Entry 5EGM (X-ray diffraction, 1.84 A resolution); this record covers chains A and B.

# Chain A
Name: Coagulation factor IX
Source organism: Homo sapiens
Notes: EC 3.4.21.22
UniProt: P00740 (FA9_HUMAN); the construct lacks a stretch of the UniProt sequence and is renumbered around it, so the offset changes along the chain: 16-36 = UniProt 227-247; 38-60 = UniProt 248-270; 61-95 = UniProt 272-306; 96-129 = UniProt 309-342; 6 more segments
Chain sequence (235 residues; numbered 16 to 245 plus 8 insertion-coded residues; 3 numbers in that range are skipped by the numbering (no residue carries them; nothing is unmodelled there); the number before each row is that of its first residue; a row labelled like 95A-95B holds insertion residues (95A, then the next letters in order)):
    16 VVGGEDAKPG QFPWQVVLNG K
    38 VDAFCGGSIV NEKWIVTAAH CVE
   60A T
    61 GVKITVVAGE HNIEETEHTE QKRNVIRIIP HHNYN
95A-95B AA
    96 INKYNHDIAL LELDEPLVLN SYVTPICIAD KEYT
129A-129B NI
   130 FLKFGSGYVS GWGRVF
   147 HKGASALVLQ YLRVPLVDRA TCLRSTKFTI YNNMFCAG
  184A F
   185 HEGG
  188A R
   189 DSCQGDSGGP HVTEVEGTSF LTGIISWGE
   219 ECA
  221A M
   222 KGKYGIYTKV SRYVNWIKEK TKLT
Sequence notes: engineered mutation Ala150 (Arg364 in P00740)
Swiss-Prot annotation at these positions:
  - active site (Charge relay system): His57, Asp102, Ser195
  - binding site (Ca(2+)): Glu70, Asn72, Glu75, Glu77, Glu80
Cystine bridges: Cys42-Cys58, Cys168-Cys182, Cys191-Cys220
Ion coordination: Na+: Glu70, Asn72, Glu75, Glu77, Glu80
Ligand contacts:
  - 5NY (2-chloranyl-N-[(7S)-2-methyl-7-phenyl-10-(1H-1,2,3,4-tetrazol-5-yl)-8,9-dihydro-6H-pyrido[1,2-a]indol-7-yl]-4-(1,2,4-triazol-4-yl)benzamide): His57, Asn97, Lys98, Tyr99, His147, Phe174, Ser190, Cys191, Gln192, Ser195, Ile213, Ser214, Trp215, Gly216, Glu217, Glu219, Cys220
  - N-cyclohexyltaurine (NHE; 2-[N-cyclohexylamino]ethane sulfonic acid): Asp21, Val144, Phe145, Ala152, Leu153, Val154, Gln156

# Chain B
Name: Coagulation factor IX
Source organism: Homo sapiens
Notes: EC 3.4.21.22
UniProt: P00740 (FA9_HUMAN); residues 85-145 here correspond to UniProt positions 131-191 (UniProt number = residue number + 46)
Chain sequence (62 residues; each row starts with the number of its first residue):
    84 MDVTCNIKNG RCEQFCKNSA DNKVVCSCTE GYRLAENQKS CEPAVPFPCG RVSVSQTSKL
   144 TR
Unresolved in the structure: 84-85, 140-145
Sequence notes: initiating methionine (84)
Swiss-Prot annotation at these positions:
  - site: Arg145 (Cleavage)
Cystine bridges: Cys88-Cys99, Cys95-Cys109, Cys111-Cys124

# Interface between chain A and chain B
Cross-chain cystine bridges: Cys122(A)-Cys132(B)
Residue-residue contacts (38):
  Lys23(A) - Gln139(B)  hydrogen bond (side chain-backbone)
  Pro24(A) - Val137(B)
  Pro24(A) - Gln139(B)
  Gly25(A) - Val135(B)
  Gly25(A) - Val137(B)
  Gln26(A) - Val135(B)
  Gln26(A) - Gln139(B)
  Pro28(A) - Arg134(B)
  Trp29(A) - Gly133(B)
  Leu114(A) - Phe130(B)
  Asn115(A) - Phe130(B)
  Ser116(A) - Phe130(B)
  Ser116(A) - Ser136(B)  hydrogen bond
  Ser116(A) - Val137(B)
  Tyr117(A) - Val137(B)  hydrophobic
  Thr119(A) - Pro131(B)
  Thr119(A) - Arg134(B)
  Pro120(A) - Cys132(B)
  Pro120(A) - Gly133(B)  hydrogen bond (backbone-backbone)
  Ile121(A) - Cys132(B)
  Cys122(A) - Thr112(B)
  Cys122(A) - Cys132(B)  disulfide
  Cys122(A) - Gly133(B)
  Ala124(A) - Phe98(B)  hydrophobic
  Tyr128(A) - Asn92(B)  hydrogen bond
  Tyr128(A) - Gln97(B)
  Tyr128(A) - Phe98(B)  hydrophobic
  Tyr128(A) - Cys99(B)  hydrogen bond (side chain-backbone)
  Phe130(A) - Phe98(B)  hydrophobic
  Val203(A) - Glu96(B)
  Glu204(A) - Glu96(B)
  Gly205(A) - Gly133(B)
  Thr206(A) - Gln97(B)
  Thr206(A) - Tyr115(B)
  Thr206(A) - Cys132(B)
  Thr206(A) - Gly133(B)
  Ser207(A) - Gly133(B)  hydrogen bond (backbone-backbone)
  Phe208(A) - Phe98(B)  hydrophobic
Other interface residues (no listed pair), chain A (24 interface residues in all): Ile123

# Summary
24 residues of chain A and 16 residues of chain B are in contact, with 1 disulfide bond and 6 hydrogen bonds.
Polar contacts include Lys23(A)-Gln139(B), Ser116(A)-Ser136(B) and Tyr128(A)-Asn92(B). Bound to chain A:
N-cyclohexyltaurine and compound 5NY.
Chain A is Coagulation factor IX and chain B is Coagulation factor IX, both from Homo sapiens; the structure,
Development of a novel tricyclic class of potent and selective FIXa inhibitors, was determined by X-ray
diffraction.
